Entry 6SR8 (X-ray diffraction, 1.94 A resolution); this record covers chain A.

Chain A:
Molecule: Uncharacterized protein
From: Trametes versicolor (strain FP-101664)
UniProt: R7S7J5 (R7S7J5_TRAVS); residue numbers follow UniProt; this construct covers 1-239
Sequence (245 residues; numbered 1 to 245; the number before each row is that of its first residue):
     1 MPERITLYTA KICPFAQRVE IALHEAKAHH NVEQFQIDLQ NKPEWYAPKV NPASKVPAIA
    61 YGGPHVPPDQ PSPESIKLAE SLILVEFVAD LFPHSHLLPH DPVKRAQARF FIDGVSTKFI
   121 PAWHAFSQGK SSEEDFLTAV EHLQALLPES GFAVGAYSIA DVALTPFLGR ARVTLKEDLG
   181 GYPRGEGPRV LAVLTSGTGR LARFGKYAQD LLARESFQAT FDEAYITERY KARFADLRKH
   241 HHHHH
Disordered / not traced: 1, 237-245
Glycans and other covalent adducts: glutathione (GSH) linked to Cys-13
Sequence notes: expression tag (240-245)
Residues lining bound ligands: glutathione (GSH): Pro-14, Phe-15, Arg-18, Leu-39, Lys-42, Ser-54, Lys-55, Val-56, Pro-57, Glu-80, Ser-81
Reported in the primary citation:
  - binding site for glutathione: Cys-13
  - catalytic residues: Cys-13

Summary:
Glutathione is covalently linked to Cys-13. The paper reports the catalytic residue Cys-13; a binding site for
glutathione at Cys-13.
Chain A is Uncharacterized protein (Trametes versicolor (strain FP-101664)); the structure, Crystal structure
of glutathione transferase Omega 2C from Trametes versicolor, was determined by X-ray diffraction together
with 6SR9, 6SRA, 6SRB and 6HJS from the same study.
